4X4C - chains D and F of the 6 polymer chains in the assembly; structure by X-ray diffraction, 2.80 A resolution.

== Chain D ==
Molecule: Regulatory protein
Organism: Enterobacter sp. RFL1396
UniProtKB: Q8GGH0 (Q8GGH0_9ENTR); residue numbers follow UniProt; this construct covers 1-79
Sequence (82 residues; numbered -2 to 79; the number before each row is that of its first residue; numbers below 1 keep their minus sign (Gly-2 is residue -2)):
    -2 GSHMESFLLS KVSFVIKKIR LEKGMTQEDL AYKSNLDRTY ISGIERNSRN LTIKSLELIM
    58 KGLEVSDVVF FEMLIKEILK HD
Unresolved in the structure: -2 to 1, 78-79
Differences from the reference sequence: expression tag (-2 to 0)
Reported in the primary citation:
  - conformationally variable residues (order/disorder transition): Met57

== Chain F ==
Molecule: 35-nt DNA strand
Notes: fragment: Operator DNA
Sequence (35 nucleotides; numbered 1 to 35; the number before each row is that of its first residue):
     1 ATGTTGACTA TAATCACACG GACTATAAGT CACAT

== Interface between chain D and chain F ==
Residue-residue contacts (12):
  Arg17(D) - DT2(F)  salt bridge to the phosphate
  Thr23(D) - DA1(F)  phosphate contact
  Thr23(D) - DT2(F)  phosphate contact
  Gln24(D) - DT2(F)  hydrogen bond to the phosphate
  Gln24(D) - DG3(F)  hydrogen bond to the phosphate
  Glu25(D) - DT2(F)  hydrogen bond to the phosphate
  Arg35(D) - DT2(F)  hydrogen bond to the base
  Arg35(D) - DG3(F)  hydrogen bond to the base
  Thr36(D) - DT4(F)  base contact
  Ser39(D) - DG3(F)  hydrogen bond to the phosphate
  Arg43(D) - DG3(F)  sugar contact
  Arg43(D) - DT4(F)  salt bridge to the phosphate
Other interface residues (no listed pair), chain D (9 interface residues in all): Thr49
Other interface residues (no listed pair), chain F (5 interface residues in all): DA12

== Overview ==
Chain D and chain F form an interface of 9 and 5 residues respectively; the contacts include 6 hydrogen bonds
and 2 salt bridges. Among the polar pairs are Arg35(D)-DT2(F), Arg35(D)-DG3(F) and Gln24(D)-DT2(F). The paper
reports conformational variability at Met57(D).
Here chain D is Regulatory protein (Enterobacter sp. RFL1396) and chain F is a 35-nt DNA strand. Entry 4X4C
(RADIATION DAMAGE TO THE NUCLEOPROTEIN COMPLEX C.Esp1396I: DOSE (DWD) 6.2 MGy) was determined by X-ray
diffraction (same publication as 4X4B, 4X4D, 4X4E, 4X4F, 4X4G, 4X4H and 4X4I).
